4YA4 - chains A and G of the 28 polymer chains in the assembly; structure by X-ray diffraction, 2.90 A resolution.

Chain A:
Molecule: Proteasome subunit alpha type-2
From: Saccharomyces cerevisiae S288c
Notes: EC 3.4.25.1
UniProtKB: P23639 (PSA2_YEAST); numbering as in UniProt (aligned over 1-250)
Chain sequence (250 residues; numbered 1 to 250; the number before each row is that of its first residue):
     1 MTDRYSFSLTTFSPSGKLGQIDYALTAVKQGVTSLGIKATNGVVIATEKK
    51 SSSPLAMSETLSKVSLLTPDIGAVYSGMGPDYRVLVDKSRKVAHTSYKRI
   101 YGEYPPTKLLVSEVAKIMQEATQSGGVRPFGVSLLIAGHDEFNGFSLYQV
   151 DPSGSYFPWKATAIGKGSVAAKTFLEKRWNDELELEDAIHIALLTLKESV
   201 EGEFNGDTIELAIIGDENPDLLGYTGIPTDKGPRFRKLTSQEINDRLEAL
Swiss-Prot annotation at these positions:
  - cross-link: Lys108 (Glycyl lysine isopeptide (Lys-Gly) (interchain with G-Cter in ubiquitin))

Chain G:
Molecule: Proteasome subunit alpha type-1
From: Saccharomyces cerevisiae S288c
Notes: EC 3.4.25.1
UniProtKB: P21243 (PSA1_YEAST); residues -8 to 243 here correspond to UniProt positions 1-252 (UniProt number = residue number + 9)
Chain sequence (252 residues; each row starts with the number of its first residue; numbers below 1 keep their minus sign (Met-8 is residue -8)):
    -8 MSGAAAASAAGYDRHITIFSPEGRLYQVEYAFKATNQTNINSLAVRGKDC
    42 TVVISQKKVPDKLLDPTTVSYIFCISRTIGMVVNGPIPDARNAALRAKAE
    92 AAEFRYKYGYDMPCDVLAKRMANLSQIYTQRAYMRPLGVILTFVSVDEEL
   142 GPSIYKTDPAGYYVGYKATATGPKQQEITTNLENHFKKSKIDHINEESWE
   192 KVVEFAITHMIDALGTEFSKNDLEVGVATKDKFFTLSAENIEERLVAIAE
   242 QD
Disordered / not traced: -8 to 1, 243
Bound ions: Mg2+: Thr8, Tyr119, Arg122, Met125

How chain A and chain G interact:
Contacting residue pairs - 63 pairs, chain A then chain G:
  Asp3(A) - Tyr124(G)
  Tyr5(A) - Ile7(G)
  Tyr5(A) - Ala123(G)  hydrophobic
  Tyr5(A) - Tyr124(G)  hydrophobic
  Leu9(A) - Ile9(G)  hydrophobic
  Leu9(A) - Ala123(G)  hydrophobic
  Gln20(A) - Ile9(G)
  Gln20(A) - Phe10(G)  hydrogen bond (side chain-backbone)
  Tyr23(A) - Phe10(G)  hydrophobic
  Tyr23(A) - Ser11(G)
  Tyr23(A) - Pro12(G)  hydrophobic
  Tyr23(A) - Gly14(G)
  Ala24(A) - Phe10(G)  hydrophobic
  Thr26(A) - Glu13(G)
  Ala27(A) - Gly14(G)
  Ser52(A) - Tyr153(G)
  Pro54(A) - Lys158(G)  hydrogen bond (backbone-side chain)
  Pro54(A) - Glu174(G)
  Leu55(A) - Tyr157(G)
  Leu55(A) - Lys158(G)  hydrogen bond (backbone-backbone)
  Leu55(A) - Ala159(G)
  Leu55(A) - Thr170(G)
  Leu55(A) - Glu174(G)
  Leu55(A) - Phe177(G)  hydrophobic
  Ala56(A) - Gly156(G)
  Ala56(A) - Tyr157(G)  hydrophobic
  Met57(A) - Arg37(G)
  Met57(A) - Val155(G)
  Met57(A) - Gly156(G)  hydrogen bond (backbone-backbone)
  Met57(A) - Tyr157(G)
  Met57(A) - Lys158(G)
  Thr60(A) - Tyr146(G)
  Thr60(A) - Val155(G)
  Thr60(A) - Gly156(G)  hydrogen bond (side chain-backbone)
  Leu61(A) - Tyr153(G)  hydrophobic
  Met78(A) - Phe10(G)  hydrophobic
  Met78(A) - Leu16(G)  hydrophobic
  Pro80(A) - Gln117(G)
  Pro80(A) - Ala151(G)
  Pro80(A) - Gly152(G)
  Pro80(A) - Tyr153(G)
  Asp81(A) - Gln117(G)
  Arg83(A) - Ala113(G)
  Arg83(A) - Asn114(G)
  Arg83(A) - Gly152(G)  hydrogen bond (side chain-backbone)
  Arg83(A) - Tyr154(G)
  Val84(A) - Asn114(G)
  Val84(A) - Gln117(G)
  Asp87(A) - Lys110(G)  salt bridge
  Asp87(A) - Asn114(G)
  Gly126(A) - Gln121(G)
  Gly126(A) - Arg122(G)
  Gly126(A) - Ala123(G)  hydrogen bond (backbone-backbone)
  Val127(A) - Gln121(G)
  Val127(A) - Arg122(G)
  Arg128(A) - Thr8(G)
  Arg128(A) - Phe10(G)
  Arg128(A) - Leu16(G)
  Arg128(A) - Thr120(G)  hydrogen bond (side chain-backbone)
  Arg128(A) - Gln121(G)  hydrogen bond (backbone-backbone)
  Pro129(A) - Phe10(G)
  Phe130(A) - Gln121(G)
  Gly131(A) - Phe10(G)
Other interface residues (no listed pair), chain A (31 interface residues in all): Met1, Thr2, Ser53, Ala121
Other interface residues (no listed pair), chain G (33 interface residues in all): Leu173

Summary:
Chain A and chain G form an interface of 31 and 33 residues respectively, with 9 hydrogen bonds and 1 salt
bridge. Among the polar pairs are Asp87(A)-Lys110(G), Gln20(A)-Phe10(G) and Pro54(A)-Lys158(G). Thr8(G),
Tyr119(G), Arg122(G) and Met125(G) form the Mg2+ site.
Here chain A is Proteasome subunit alpha type-2 and chain G is Proteasome subunit alpha type-1, both from
Saccharomyces cerevisiae S288c. Entry 4YA4 (Yeast 20S proteasome beta2-H114D mutant) was determined by X-ray
diffraction (same publication as 4Y69, 4Y6A, 4Y6V, 4Y6Z, 4Y70, 4Y74 and 34 further entries).
